PDB entry 6S9E | X-ray diffraction, 2.25 A resolution | chains A and E of the 6 polymer chains in the assembly

== Chain A ==
Protein: Tubulin alpha-1B chain
Organism: Bos taurus
UniProtKB: P81947 (TBA1B_BOVIN); residue numbers follow UniProt; this construct covers 1-440
Chain sequence (440 residues; row label = number of the first residue in the row):
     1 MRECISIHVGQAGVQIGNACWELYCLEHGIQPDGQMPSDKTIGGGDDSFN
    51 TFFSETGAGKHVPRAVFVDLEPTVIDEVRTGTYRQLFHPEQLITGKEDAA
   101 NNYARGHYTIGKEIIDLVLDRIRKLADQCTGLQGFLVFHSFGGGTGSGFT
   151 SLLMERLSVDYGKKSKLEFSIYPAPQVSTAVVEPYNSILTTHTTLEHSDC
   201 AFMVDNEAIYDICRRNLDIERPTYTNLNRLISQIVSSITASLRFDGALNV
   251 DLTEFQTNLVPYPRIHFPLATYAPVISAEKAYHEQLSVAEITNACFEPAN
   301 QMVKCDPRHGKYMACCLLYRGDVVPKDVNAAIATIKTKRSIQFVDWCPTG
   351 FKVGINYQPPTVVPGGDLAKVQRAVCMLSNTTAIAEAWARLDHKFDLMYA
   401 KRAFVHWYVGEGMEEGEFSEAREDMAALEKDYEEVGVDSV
Unresolved in the structure: 281-282, 438-440
Ion coordination: Ca2+: Asp39, Thr41, Gly44, Glu55
Residues lining bound ligands: GTP (guanosine-5'-triphosphate): Gly10, Gln11, Ala12, Gln15, Ile16, Asp69, Asp98, Ala99, Ala100, Asn101, Ser140, Gly142, Gly143, Gly144, Thr145, Gly146, Ile171, Pro173, Val177, Ser178, Thr179, Glu183, Asn206, Tyr224, Leu227, Asn228, Ile231

== Chain E ==
Protein: Stathmin-4
Organism: Rattus norvegicus
UniProtKB: P63043 (STMN4_RAT); residues -43 to 145 here correspond to UniProt positions 1-189 (UniProt number = residue number + 44)
Chain sequence (189 residues; numbered -43 to 145; the number before each row is that of its first residue; numbers below 1 keep their minus sign (Met-43 is residue -43)):
   -43 MTLAAYKEKMKELPLVSLFCSCFLSDPLNKSSYKYEADTVDLNWCVISDM
     7 EVIELNKCTSGQSFEVILKPPSFDGVPEFNASLPRRRDPSLEEIQKKLEA
    57 AEERRKYQEAELLKHLAEKREHEREVIQKAIEENNNFIKMAKEKLAQKME
   107 SNKENREAHLAAMLERLQEKDKHAEEVRKNKELKEEASR
Unresolved in the structure: -43 to 5, 28-43, 142-145
Swiss-Prot annotation at these positions:
  - modified residue: Ser46 (Phosphoserine)
  - lipidation (S-palmitoyl cysteine): Cys-24, Cys-22

== Chain A / chain E interface ==
Contacting residue pairs (60; chain A residue first):
  His107(A) with Leu54(E)
  Tyr108(A) with Leu54(E), hydrophobic; Ala57(E), hydrophobic; Arg61(E)
  Thr109(A) with Arg61(E), hydrogen bond
  Lys112(A) with Leu54(E); Glu55(E); Glu58(E), salt bridge
  Glu155(A) with Ile50(E)
  Arg156(A) with Leu47(E); Gln51(E)
  Ser158(A) with Asp44(E)
  Val159(A) with Pro45(E)
  Asp245(A) with Cys14(E); Ser16(E), hydrogen bond (backbone-side chain)
  Ala247(A) with Asn12(E); Ser19(E)
  Leu248(A) with Ser19(E)
  Pro325(A) with Gln18(E); Phe20(E), hydrophobic
  Asn329(A) with Met6(E); Val8(E); Phe20(E); Val22(E)
  Ile332(A) with Met6(E), hydrophobic; Val22(E), hydrophobic
  Ala333(A) with Met6(E), hydrophobic
  Lys336(A) with Leu24(E); Lys25(E)
  Asp345(A) with Pro27(E)
  Trp346(A) with Pro27(E)
  Cys347(A) with Pro27(E)
  Pro348(A) with Lys25(E)
  Thr349(A) with Ile23(E); Leu24(E), hydrogen bond (backbone-backbone); Lys25(E), hydrogen bond (backbone-backbone)
  Gly350(A) with Val22(E)
  Phe351(A) with Glu21(E); Val22(E), hydrogen bond (backbone-backbone); Leu24(E), hydrophobic
  Lys352(A) with Phe20(E); Glu21(E), salt bridge
  Val353(A) with Ser19(E); Phe20(E), hydrogen bond (backbone-backbone)
  Gly354(A) with Gln18(E)
  Ile355(A) with Gly17(E); Gln18(E), hydrogen bond (backbone-backbone)
  Asn356(A) with Ser16(E)
  Tyr357(A) with Thr15(E); Ser16(E), hydrogen bond (backbone-backbone); Gly17(E); Gln18(E), hydrogen bond
  Val409(A) with Gln64(E)
  Gly410(A) with Arg61(E); Gln64(E)
  Glu411(A) with Arg61(E), hydrogen bond (backbone-side chain)
  Gly412(A) with Ala57(E); Arg60(E), hydrogen bond (backbone-side chain); Arg61(E)
  Glu414(A) with Arg60(E), salt bridge
Interface residues without a listed pair, chain A (39 interface residues in all): Leu152, Glu196, His197, Gly246, Val328
Interface residues without a listed pair, chain E (31 interface residues in all): Pro26, Ser46, Lys53

== Overview ==
39 residues of chain A face 31 of chain E across their interface; the contacts include 11 hydrogen bonds and 3
salt bridges. Polar pairs include Lys112(A)-Glu58(E), Lys352(A)-Glu21(E) and Glu414(A)-Arg60(E). Ligands of
chain A: GTP.
Chain A is Tubulin alpha-1B chain (Bos taurus) and chain E is Stathmin-4 (Rattus norvegicus); the structure,
Tubulin-GDP.AlF complex, was determined by X-ray diffraction together with 6GZE from the same study.
